1Y6K - chains L and R; structure by X-ray diffraction, 2.52 A resolution.

# Chain L
Molecule: Interleukin-10
From: Homo sapiens
UniProt: P22301 (IL10_HUMAN); residues 1-160 here correspond to UniProt positions 19-178 (UniProt number = residue number + 18)
Amino-acid sequence (160 residues; numbered 1 to 160; the number before each row is that of its first residue):
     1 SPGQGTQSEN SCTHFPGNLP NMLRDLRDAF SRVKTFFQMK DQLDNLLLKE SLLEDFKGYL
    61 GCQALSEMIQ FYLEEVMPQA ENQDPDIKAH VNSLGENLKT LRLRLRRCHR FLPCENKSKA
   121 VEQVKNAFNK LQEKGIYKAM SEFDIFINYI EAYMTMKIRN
Unresolved in the structure: 1-11, 157-160
Disulfide bonds: Cys12-Cys108, Cys62-Cys114
Swiss-Prot annotation at these positions:
  - glycosylation: Asn116 (N-linked (GlcNAc...) asparagine)
From the paper describing this entry:
  - conformationally variable residues (order/disorder transition): Phe36, Phe37, Gln38 to Asp44
  - contacts within the chain: Phe36-Lys40 (backbone contact), Phe37-Ile87

# Chain R
Molecule: Interleukin-10 receptor alpha chain
From: Homo sapiens
Notes: fragment: Extracellular domain, residues 22-235
UniProt: Q13651 (I10R1_HUMAN); residues 1-214 here correspond to UniProt positions 22-235 (UniProt number = residue number + 21)
Amino-acid sequence (214 residues; each row starts with the number of its first residue):
     1 HGTELPSPPS VWFEAEFFHH ILHWTPIPQQ SESTCYEVAL LRYGIESWNS ISQCSQTLSY
    61 DLTAVTLDLY HSNGYRARVR AVDGSRHSQW TVTNTRFSVD EVTLTVGSVN LEIHNGFILG
   121 KIQLPRPKMA PAQDTYESIF SHFREYEIAI RKVPGQFTFT HKKVKHEQFS LLTSGEVGEF
   181 CVQVKPSVAS RSNKGMWSKE ECISLTRQYF TVTN
Unresolved in the structure: 1, 207-214
Differences from the reference sequence: engineered mutation Gln29 (Asn50 in Q13651), Gln53 (Asn74 in Q13651), Gln89 (Asn110 in Q13651), Gln133 (Asn154 in Q13651), Gln156 (Asn177 in Q13651), Gln168 (Asn189 in Q13651)
Disulfide bonds: Cys35-Cys54, Cys181-Cys202

# Interface between chain L and chain R
Contacting residue pairs (30; chain L residue first):
  Pro20(L) with Phe143(R), hydrophobic; Ala189(R); Ser190(R)
  Leu23(L) with Ser190(R)
  Arg24(L) with Ala189(R); Ser190(R), hydrogen bond (backbone-backbone); Arg191(R), hydrogen bond (side chain-backbone); Ser192(R)
  Arg27(L) with Ser190(R), hydrogen bond (side chain-backbone); Arg191(R); Ser192(R)
  Asp28(L) with Ser192(R)
  Lys34(L) with Glu101(R), salt bridge
  Thr35(L) with Thr95(R)
  Gln38(L) with Arg76(R), hydrogen bond (backbone-side chain); Asn94(R); Thr95(R); Arg96(R), hydrogen bond (side chain-backbone)
  Met39(L) with Asn94(R)
  Asp41(L) with Tyr43(R); Arg76(R)
  Leu43(L) with Tyr43(R)
  Asp44(L) with Tyr43(R); Gly44(R), hydrogen bond (backbone-backbone); Ile45(R)
  Asn45(L) with Tyr43(R), hydrogen bond (backbone-side chain); Glu46(R)
  Leu46(L) with Tyr43(R), hydrophobic; Gly44(R); Asn73(R)
Interface residues without a listed pair, chain L (15 interface residues in all): Asn21
Interface residues without a listed pair, chain R (20 interface residues in all): Leu41, Trp48, Asp100, Val188, Asn193
The authors on this interface:
  - pairs named by the authors: Gln38(L)-Arg76(R) (hydrogen bond), Gln38(L)-Arg96(R) (hydrogen bond), Asp44(L)-Gly44(R) (backbone contact)

# Summary
15 residues of chain L and 20 residues of chain R are in contact, with 7 hydrogen bonds and 1 salt bridge.
Among the polar pairs are Lys34(L)-Glu101(R), Arg24(L)-Arg191(R) and Arg27(L)-Ser190(R). The paper describes
hydrogen bonds between Gln38(L) and Arg76(R) and Gln38(L) and Arg96(R); a backbone contact between Asp44(L)
and Gly44(R). The paper reports conformational variability at Phe36(L), Phe37(L) and Gln38(L); contacts within
the chain involving Cys12(L), Cys108(L) and Phe36(L) among others.
Here chain L is Interleukin-10 and chain R is Interleukin-10 receptor alpha chain, both from Homo sapiens.
Entry 1Y6K (Crystal structure of human IL-10 complexed with the soluble IL-10R1 chain) was determined by X-ray
diffraction (same publication as 1Y6M and 1Y6N).
